PDB entry 6I8H | X-ray diffraction, 3.68 A resolution | chains A and B

Chain A:
Protein: Protein EDS1L
Source organism: Arabidopsis thaliana
UniProtKB: Q9XF23 (EDS1L_ARATH); numbering as in UniProt (aligned over 1-623)
Chain sequence (631 residues; numbered 1 to 631; the number before each row is that of its first residue):
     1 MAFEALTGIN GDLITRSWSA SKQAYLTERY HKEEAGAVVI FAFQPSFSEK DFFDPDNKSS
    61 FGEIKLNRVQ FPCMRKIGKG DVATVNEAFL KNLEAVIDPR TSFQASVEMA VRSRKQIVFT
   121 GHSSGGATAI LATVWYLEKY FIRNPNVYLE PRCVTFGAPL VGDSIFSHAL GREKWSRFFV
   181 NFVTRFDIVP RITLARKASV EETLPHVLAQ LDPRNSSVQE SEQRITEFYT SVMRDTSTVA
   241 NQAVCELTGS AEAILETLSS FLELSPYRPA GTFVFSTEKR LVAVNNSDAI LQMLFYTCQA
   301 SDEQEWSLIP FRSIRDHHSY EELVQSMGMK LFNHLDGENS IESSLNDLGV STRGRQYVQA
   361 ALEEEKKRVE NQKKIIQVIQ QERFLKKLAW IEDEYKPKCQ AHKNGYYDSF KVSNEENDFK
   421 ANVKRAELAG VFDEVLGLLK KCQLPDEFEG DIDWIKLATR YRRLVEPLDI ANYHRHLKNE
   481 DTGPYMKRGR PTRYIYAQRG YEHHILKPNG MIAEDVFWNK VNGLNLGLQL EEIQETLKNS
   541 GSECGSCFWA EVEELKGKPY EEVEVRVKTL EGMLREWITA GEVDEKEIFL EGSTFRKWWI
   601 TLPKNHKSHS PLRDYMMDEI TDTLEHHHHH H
Disordered / not traced: 1-2, 621-631
Differences from the reference sequence: expression tag (624-631)
Swiss-Prot annotation at these positions:
  - active site: Ser123 (Nucleophile), Asp187 (Charge relay system), His317 (Charge relay system)
  - modified residue: Ala2 (N-acetylalanine)
  - mutagenesis: Phe47 (F47W: No effect on basal resistance; when associated with A-123, A-187, M-189 and A-317), Ser123 (S123A: No effect on basal resistance; when associated with A-187 and A-317. No effect on basal resistance; when associated with F-47, A-187, M-189 and A-317), Asp187 (D187A: No effect on basal resistance; when associated with A-123 and A-317. No effect on basal resistance; when associated with F-47, A-123, M-189 and A-317), Val189 (V189M: No effect on basal resistance; when associated with W-47, A-123, A-187 and A-317), Ile254 (I254A: No effect on interactions with SAG101 or PAD4. Loss of interaction with SAG101 but no effect on homodimerization; when associated with A-258 and A-262, or A-258; A-261 and A-262), Leu258 (L258A: No effect on interactions with SAG101 or PAD4. Strongly reduced interaction with SAG101; when associated with A-262. Loss of interaction with SAG101 but no effect on homodimerization ...), Phe261 (F261A: No effect on interactions with SAG101 or PAD4. Loss of interaction with SAG101 but no effect on homodimerization; when associated with A-254; A-258 and A-262), Leu262 (L262A: No effect on interactions with SAG101 or PAD4. Strongly reduced interaction with SAG101; when associated with A-258. Loss of interaction with SAG101 but no effect on homodimerization ...), His317 (H317A: No effect on basal resistance; when associated with A-123 and A-187. No effect on basal resistance; when associated with F-47, A-123, A-187 and M-189)

Chain B:
Protein: EDS1-specific nanobody
Source organism: Lama glama
Notes: antibody fragment or engineered binder
Chain sequence (137 residues; row label = number of the first residue in the row; note: 10 numbers in that range are skipped by the numbering (no residue carries them; nothing is unmodelled there)):
     1 QVQLQESGG
    11 GLVQAGGSLR LSCAGSGRTF
    35 STYDMAWFRQ APGKEREFVS SISSS
    62 GGNVVYRDSV K
    74 GRFTIARDNA ANAVYLQMNS LKPEDTAVYY CAAKWLA
   113 ADYNYWGQGT QVTVSSAAAY PYDVPDYGSH HHHHH
Disordered / not traced: 1-2, 129-147
Cystine bridges: Cys23-Cys104

Chain A / chain B interface:
Residue-residue contacts (31):
  Ile64(A) - Ala110(B)  hydrophobic
  Ile64(A) - Asp114(B)
  Ile64(A) - Asn116(B)
  Lys65(A) - Ala110(B)
  Lys65(A) - Ala113(B)  hydrogen bond (backbone-backbone)
  Leu66(A) - Leu109(B)
  Leu66(A) - Ala110(B)
  Leu66(A) - Ala113(B)
  Asn67(A) - Leu109(B)  hydrogen bond (backbone-backbone)
  Asn67(A) - Ala110(B)
  Asn67(A) - Ala113(B)
  Gln70(A) - Trp108(B)
  Phe71(A) - Leu109(B)  hydrophobic
  Glu87(A) - Asn116(B)  hydrogen bond
  Leu90(A) - Leu109(B)
  Lys91(A) - Lys107(B)
  Lys91(A) - Asn116(B)
  Lys91(A) - Tyr117(B)
  Glu94(A) - Tyr37(B)
  Glu94(A) - Lys107(B)  salt bridge
  Glu94(A) - Trp108(B)
  Glu94(A) - Leu109(B)
  Glu94(A) - Tyr117(B)
  Asp98(A) - Arg28(B)  hydrogen bond (side chain-backbone)
  Arg100(A) - Ser26(B)
  Arg100(A) - Gly27(B)
  Arg100(A) - Arg28(B)
  Gln529(A) - Lys72(B)  hydrogen bond
  Glu531(A) - Val66(B)
  Glu531(A) - Tyr67(B)
  Glu531(A) - Arg68(B)  salt bridge
Interface residues without a listed pair, chain A (16 interface residues in all): Pro99, Leu530
Interface residues without a listed pair, chain B (17 interface residues in all): Asn64

Overview:
16 residues of chain A face 17 of chain B across their interface, with 5 hydrogen bonds and 2 salt bridges.
Polar pairs include Glu94(A)-Lys107(B), Glu531(A)-Arg68(B) and Glu87(A)-Asn116(B). From UniProt: 3 active-site
residues and 9 mutagenesis sites on chain A.
Here chain A is Protein EDS1L (Arabidopsis thaliana) and chain B is EDS1-specific nanobody (Lama glama). Entry
6I8H (Structure of the plant immune signaling node EDS1 (enhanced disease susceptibility 1) in complex with
nanobody ...) was determined by X-ray diffraction together with 6I8G and 6Q6Z from the same study.
